Entry 6QIZ (X-ray diffraction, 1.65 A resolution); this record covers chain A.

# Chain A
Molecule: Subtilisin-chymotrypsin inhibitor-2A
Source organism: Hordeum vulgare
UniProtKB: P01053 (ICI2_HORVU); residues 3-66 here correspond to UniProt positions 21-84 (UniProt number = residue number + 18)
Sequence (64 residues; numbered 3 to 66; the number before each row is that of its first residue):
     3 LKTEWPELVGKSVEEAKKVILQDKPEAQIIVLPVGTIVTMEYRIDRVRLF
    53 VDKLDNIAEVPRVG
Sequence notes: conflict Glu61 (Gln79 in P01053)
UniProt features mapped onto this chain:
  - site: Met42, Glu43 (Reactive bond)
From the paper describing this entry:
  - conformationally variable residues: Ile39 to Gly66
  - mutagenesis - I59A: decreased stability

# In short
From the paper: I59A reduces stability; conformational variability at Ile39.
Chain A is Subtilisin-chymotrypsin inhibitor-2A (Hordeum vulgare); the structure, CI-2, conformation 2, was
determined by X-ray diffraction, deposited together with 6QIY.
